PDB entry 5CC1 | X-ray diffraction, 2.30 A resolution | chains A and B of the 4 polymer chains in the assembly

# Chain A (and B)
Protein: Glucocorticoid receptor
Source organism: Homo sapiens
Notes: chain B of this document is another copy of the same molecule, construct and numbering; everything in this record applies to it too
UniProt: P04150 (GCR_HUMAN), isoform P04150-8; residues 417-506 here correspond to UniProt positions 391-480 (UniProt number = residue number - 26)
Sequence (114 residues; each row starts with the number of its first residue):
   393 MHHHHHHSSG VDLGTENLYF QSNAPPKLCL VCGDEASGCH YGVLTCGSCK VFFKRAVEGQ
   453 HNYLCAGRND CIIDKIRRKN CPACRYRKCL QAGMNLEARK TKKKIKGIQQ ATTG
Not modelled in the structure: 393-416, 492-506 (chain B: 393-417, 491-506)
Differences from the reference sequence: initiating methionine (393); expression tag (394-416); engineered mutation G425 (Ser399 in P04150)
Metal / ion sites: Zn2+ site 1: C421, C424, C438, C441; Zn2+ site 2: C457, C463, C473, C476

# Interface between chain A and chain B
Pairs across the interface - 18 pairs, chain A then chain B:
  L456(A) with I468(B), hydrophobic; R469(B); N472(B), hydrogen bond (backbone-side chain)
  C457(A) with R469(B), hydrogen bond (backbone-side chain)
  A458(A) with C463(B); I464(B), hydrogen bond (backbone-backbone); R469(B); N472(B)
  R460(A) with R460(B)
  D462(A) with R460(B), salt bridge
  C463(A) with A458(B)
  I464(A) with A458(B), hydrogen bond (backbone-backbone)
  R469(A) with L456(B); C457(B); A458(B)
  N472(A) with L456(B), hydrogen bond (side chain-backbone); A458(B); N472(B)
Also at the interface, not in a pair above, chain A (11 interface residues in all): G459, I468

# Overview
11 residues of chain A and 9 residues of chain B are in contact, with 5 hydrogen bonds and 1 salt bridge.
Polar pairs include D462(A)-R460(B), L456(A)-N472(B) and C457(A)-R469(B). C421(A), C424(A), C438(A) and
C441(A) coordinate Zn2+ site 1.
Chain A and chain B are both Glucocorticoid receptor (Homo sapiens); the structure, S425G Glucocorticoid
receptor DNA binding domain - (+)GRE complex, was determined by X-ray diffraction (same publication as 5CBX,
5CBY, 5CBZ and 5CC0).
